Entry 5ZEU (electron microscopy, 3.70 A resolution); this record covers chains a and d of the 22 polymer chains in the assembly.

Chain a:
Molecule: 16S rRNA
Organism: Mycobacterium smegmatis (strain ATCC 700084 / mc(2)155)
Sequence (1528 nucleotides; numbered 1 to 1528; the number before each row is that of its first residue):
     1 UUUUUGUUUG GAGAGUUUGA UCCUGGCUCA GGACGAACGC UGGCGGCGUG CUUAACACAU
    61 GCAAGUCGAA CGGAAAGGCC CUUUCGGGGG UACUCGAGUG GCGAACGGGU GAGUAACACG
   121 UGGGUGAUCU GCCCUGCACU UUGGGAUAAG CCUGGGAAAC UGGGUCUAAU ACCGAAUACA
   181 CCCUGCUGGU CGCAUGGCCU GGUAGGGGAA AGCUUUUGCG GUGUGGGAUG GGCCCGCGGC
   241 CUAUCAGCUU GUUGGUGGGG UGAUGGCCUA CCAAGGCGAC GACGGGUAGC CGGCCUGAGA
   301 GGGUGACCGG CCACACUGGG ACUGAGAUAC GGCCCAGACU CCUACGGGAG GCAGCAGUGG
   361 GGAAUAUUGC ACAAUGGGCG CAAGCCUGAU GCAGCGACGC CGCGUGAGGG AUGACGGCCU
   421 UCGGGUUGUA AACCUCUUUC AGCACAGACG AAGCGCAAGU GACGGUAUGU GCAGAAGAAG
   481 GACCGGCCAA CUACGUGCCA GCAGCCGCGG UAAUACGUAG GGUCCGAGCG UUGUCCGGAA
   541 UUACUGGGCG UAAAGAGCUC GUAGGUGGUU UGUCGCGUUG UUCGUGAAAA CUCACAGCUU
   601 AACUGUGGGC GUGCGGGCGA UACGGGCAGA CUAGAGUACU GCAGGGGAGA CUGGAAUUCC
   661 UGGUGUAGCG GUGGAAUGCG CAGAUAUCAG GAGGAACACC GGUGGCGAAG GCGGGUCUCU
   721 GGGCAGUAAC UGACGCUGAG GAGCGAAAGC GUGGGGAGCG AACAGGAUUA GAUACCCUGG
   781 UAGUCCACGC CGUAAACGGU GGGUACUAGG UGUGGGUUUC CUUCCUUGGG AUCCGUGCCG
   841 UAGCUAACGC AUUAAGUACC CCGCCUGGGG AGUACGGCCG CAAGGCUAAA ACUCAAAGGA
   901 AUUGACGGGG GCCCGCACAA GCGGCGGAGC AUGUGGAUUA AUUCGAUGCA ACGCGAAGAA
   961 CCUUACCUGG GUUUGACAUG CACAGGACGC CGGCAGAGAU GUCGGUUCCC UUGUGGCCUG
  1021 UGUGCAGGUG GUGCAUGGCU GUCGUCAGCU CGUGUCGUGA GAUGUUGGGU UAAGUCCCGC
  1081 AACGAGCGCA ACCCUUGUCU CAUGUUGCCA GCACGUUAUG GUGGGGACUC GUGAGAGACU
  1141 GCCGGGGUCA ACUCGGAGGA AGGUGGGGAU GACGUCAAGU CAUCAUGCCC CUUAUGUCCA
  1201 GGGCUUCACA CAUGCUACAA UGGCCGGUAC AAAGGGCUGC GAUGCCGUGA GGUGGAGCGA
  1261 AUCCUUUCAA AGCCGGUCUC AGUUCGGAUC GGGGUCUGCA ACUCGACCCC GUGAAGUCGG
  1321 AGUCGCUAGU AAUCGCAGAU CAGCAACGCU GCGGUGAAUA CGUUCCCGGG CCUUGUACAC
  1381 ACCGCCCGUC ACGUCAUGAA AGUCGGUAAC ACCCGAAGCC GGUGGCCUAA CCCUUGUGGA
  1441 GGGAGCCGUC GAAGGUGGGA UCGGCGAUUG GGACGAAGUC GUAACAAGGU AGCCGUACCG
  1501 GAAGGUGCGG CUGGAUCACC UCCUUUCU
Not modelled in the structure: 1-8, 823-826, 1519-1528

Chain d:
Protein: 30S ribosomal protein S4
Organism: Mycobacterium smegmatis (strain ATCC 700084 / mc(2)155)
UniProtKB: A0QSL7 (RS4_MYCS2); residue numbers follow UniProt; this construct covers 1-201
Amino-acid sequence (201 residues; numbered 1 to 201; the number before each row is that of its first residue):
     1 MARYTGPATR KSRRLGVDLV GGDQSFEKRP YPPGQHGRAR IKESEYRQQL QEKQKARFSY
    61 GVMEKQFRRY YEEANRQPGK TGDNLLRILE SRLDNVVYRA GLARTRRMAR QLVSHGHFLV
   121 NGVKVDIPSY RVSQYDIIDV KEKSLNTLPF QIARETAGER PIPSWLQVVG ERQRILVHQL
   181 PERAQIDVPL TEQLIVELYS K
Not modelled in the structure: 1

Chain a / chain d interface:
Residue-residue contacts (98):
  G10(a) with Asn75(d), phosphate contact
  A12(a) with Gln49(d), base contact; Glu197(d), hydrogen bond to the base; Ser200(d), hydrogen bond to the base; Lys201(d), base contact
  A30(a) with Lys201(d), sugar contact
  G32(a) with Arg68(d), salt bridge to the phosphate
  C401(a) with Arg69(d), hydrogen bond to the phosphate
  G402(a) with Gln66(d), phosphate contact; Arg69(d), salt bridge to the phosphate; Ile127(d), sugar contact; Ser129(d), hydrogen bond to the phosphate
  C403(a) with Gln66(d), phosphate contact; Ile127(d), sugar contact; Pro128(d), sugar contact; Ser129(d), hydrogen bond to the phosphate
  G404(a) with Arg110(d), salt bridge to the phosphate; Ser114(d), hydrogen bond to the phosphate
  U405(a) with Ala2(d), base contact; Arg3(d), salt bridge to the phosphate
  G406(a) with Arg3(d), phosphate contact; Thr5(d), phosphate contact; Gln111(d), hydrogen bond to the sugar
  A407(a) with Arg3(d), salt bridge to the phosphate; Arg107(d), salt bridge to the phosphate; Met108(d), sugar contact; Gln111(d), sugar contact
  G408(a) with Arg104(d), hydrogen bond to the sugar; Thr105(d), hydrogen bond to the phosphate; Arg107(d), phosphate contact
  G409(a) with Arg104(d), salt bridge to the phosphate
  G413(a) with Lys28(d), hydrogen bond to the base
  U426(a) with Arg29(d), salt bridge to the phosphate; Tyr31(d), hydrogen bond to the phosphate; Gln35(d), sugar contact
  U427(a) with Arg13(d), salt bridge to the phosphate; Arg29(d), salt bridge to the phosphate; Pro33(d), phosphate contact; Gly34(d), phosphate contact
  G428(a) with Pro7(d), phosphate contact; Arg10(d), salt bridge to the phosphate
  U429(a) with Thr9(d), phosphate contact; Arg13(d), salt bridge to the phosphate; Ser25(d), sugar contact
  A430(a) with Ala8(d), phosphate contact; Thr9(d), phosphate contact
  C436(a) with Pro149(d), sugar contact
  U437(a) with His117(d), hydrogen bond to the sugar; Thr147(d), sugar contact
  U438(a) with His115(d), sugar contact; His117(d), salt bridge to the phosphate
  U439(a) with Ser114(d), sugar contact; His115(d), hydrogen bond to the base; Asp126(d), hydrogen bond to the sugar
  G471(a) with Lys143(d), salt bridge to the phosphate
  A479(a) with Ala2(d), base contact
  C488(a) with Tyr46(d), sugar contact
  A489(a) with Ser44(d), phosphate contact; Tyr46(d), phosphate contact; Arg47(d), hydrogen bond to the phosphate; Leu50(d), sugar contact
  A490(a) with Ile41(d), phosphate contact; Arg47(d), salt bridge to the phosphate
  C491(a) with His36(d), hydrogen bond to the phosphate
  U492(a) with Gln35(d), sugar contact; His36(d), salt bridge to the phosphate
  G521(a) with Gly34(d), sugar contact; Gln35(d), hydrogen bond to the sugar
  G522(a) with Arg10(d), salt bridge to the phosphate; Arg14(d), hydrogen bond to the sugar; Pro33(d), sugar contact; Gly34(d), sugar contact
  U523(a) with Arg10(d), salt bridge to the phosphate; Arg14(d), salt bridge to the phosphate; Pro33(d), phosphate contact
  C524(a) with Gln54(d), phosphate contact
  C525(a) with Lys53(d), salt bridge to the phosphate; Gln54(d), hydrogen bond to the phosphate; Arg57(d), salt bridge to the phosphate; Glu64(d), phosphate contact; Lys65(d), hydrogen bond to the phosphate
  G526(a) with Ala2(d), sugar contact; Tyr4(d), base contact; Met63(d), phosphate contact; Glu64(d), hydrogen bond to the phosphate; Lys65(d), salt bridge to the phosphate
  A527(a) with Ala2(d), hydrogen bond to the phosphate
  C529(a) with Lys65(d), salt bridge to the phosphate
  C593(a) with Arg76(d), salt bridge to the phosphate
  U599(a) with Lys124(d), sugar contact; Val125(d), sugar contact; Asp126(d), hydrogen bond to the base; Ile127(d), base contact
  U600(a) with Ile127(d), base contact; Ser129(d), sugar contact; Tyr130(d), sugar contact
  A601(a) with Arg69(d), phosphate contact
  A602(a) with Arg69(d), salt bridge to the phosphate
Interface residues without a listed pair, chain a (46 interface residues in all): G425, A475, G520
Interface residues without a listed pair, chain d (63 interface residues in all): Arg38, Gln51, Phe58, Arg92, Arg131, Leu198

Overview:
46 residues of chain a and 63 residues of chain d are in contact; the contacts include 23 hydrogen bonds and
25 salt bridges. Polar pairs include A12(a)-Glu197(d), A12(a)-Ser200(d) and G413(a)-Lys28(d).
Chain a is 16S rRNA and chain d is 30S ribosomal protein S4, both from Mycobacterium smegmatis (strain ATCC
700084 / mc(2)155); the structure, M. smegmatis P/P state 30S ribosomal subunit, was determined by electron
microscopy, deposited together with 5ZEB, 5ZEP, 5ZET and 5ZEY.
